4YA5 - chains I and Y of the 30 polymer chains in the assembly; structure by X-ray diffraction, 2.50 A resolution.

Chain I:
Protein: Proteasome subunit beta type-3
Organism: Saccharomyces cerevisiae (strain ATCC 204508 / S288c)
Notes: EC 3.4.25.1
UniProtKB: P25451 (PSB3_YEAST); residues 0-204 here correspond to UniProt positions 1-205 (UniProt number = residue number + 1)
Amino-acid sequence (205 residues; each row starts with the number of its first residue; numbering starts at 0):
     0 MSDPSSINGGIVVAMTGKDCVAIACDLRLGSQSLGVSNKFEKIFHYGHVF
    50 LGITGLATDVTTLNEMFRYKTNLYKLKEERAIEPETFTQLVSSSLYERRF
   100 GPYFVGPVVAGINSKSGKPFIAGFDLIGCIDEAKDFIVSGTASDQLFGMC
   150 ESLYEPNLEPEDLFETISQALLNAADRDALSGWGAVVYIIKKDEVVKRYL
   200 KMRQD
Disordered / not traced: 0
Ion coordination: Mg2+ site 1: Asp177, Ser180; Mg2+ site 2: Asp204 (shared with Ala165(Y), Asp168(Y), Ser171(Y) of chain Y)
UniProt features mapped onto this chain:
  - modified residue: Ser30 (Phosphoserine)
  - cross-link: Lys69 (Glycyl lysine isopeptide (Lys-Gly) (interchain with G-Cter in ubiquitin))

Chain Y:
Protein: Proteasome subunit beta type-5
Organism: Saccharomyces cerevisiae (strain ATCC 204508 / S288c)
Notes: EC 3.4.25.1
UniProtKB: P30656 (PSB5_YEAST); residues 1-212 here correspond to UniProt positions 76-287 (UniProt number = residue number + 75)
Amino-acid sequence (212 residues; each row starts with the number of its first residue):
     1 TTTLAFRFQGGIIVAVDSRATAGNWVASQTVKKVIEINPFLLGTMAGGAA
    51 DCQFWETWLGSQCRLHELREKERISVAAASKILSNLVYQYKGAGLSMGTM
   101 ICGYTRKEGPTIYYVDSDGTRLKGDIFCVGSGQTFAYGVLDSNYKWDLSV
   151 EDALYLGKRSILAAAHRDAYSGGSVNLYHVTEDGWIYHGNHDVGELFWKV
   201 KEEEGSFNNVIG
Ion coordination: Mg2+: Ala165, Asp168, Ser171 (shared with Asp204(I) of chain I)

Chain I / chain Y interface:
Pairs across the interface (43; chain I residue first):
  Ser5(I) with Asn24(Y)
  Arg27(I) with Ala169(Y)
  Ser32(I) with Arg167(Y); Asp168(Y); Ala169(Y), hydrogen bond (backbone-backbone); Tyr170(Y)
  Leu33(I) with Phe135(Y), hydrophobic; Arg167(Y)
  Gly34(I) with Arg167(Y), hydrogen bond (backbone-side chain)
  Asn37(I) with Asn209(Y); Val210(Y)
  Lys38(I) with Asn209(Y), hydrogen bond (side chain-backbone)
  Gln144(I) with Trp25(Y)
  Asp175(I) with Gln29(Y), hydrogen bond (backbone-side chain)
  Arg176(I) with Trp25(Y); Val26(Y), hydrogen bond (side chain-backbone); Ala27(Y), hydrogen bond (side chain-backbone)
  Asp177(I) with Asn24(Y); Val26(Y)
  Ala178(I) with Asn24(Y), hydrogen bond (backbone-backbone); Val26(Y); Ala169(Y); Tyr170(Y), hydrophobic
  Leu179(I) with Asn24(Y); Ala169(Y), hydrophobic
  Trp182(I) with His166(Y), hydrogen bond (side chain-backbone)
  Lys200(I) with Trp198(Y); Gly212(Y), hydrogen bond (side chain-backbone)
  Met201(I) with Trp198(Y)
  Arg202(I) with Gly173(Y), hydrogen bond (side chain-backbone); Asp192(Y), salt bridge; Val193(Y); Gly194(Y)
  Gln203(I) with His166(Y), hydrogen bond (backbone-side chain); Phe197(Y); Trp198(Y); Val210(Y)
  Asp204(I) with Arg19(Y), salt bridge; Ala165(Y); Ser171(Y); Gly172(Y); Gly173(Y), hydrogen bond (side chain-backbone); Val193(Y)
Other interface residues (no listed pair), chain I (21 interface residues in all): Gln31, Val35
Other interface residues (no listed pair), chain Y (26 interface residues in all): Ser28, Ile211

In short:
21 residues of chain I face 26 of chain Y across their interface; the contacts include 12 hydrogen bonds and 2
salt bridges. Polar pairs include Arg202(I)-Asp192(Y), Asp204(I)-Arg19(Y) and Gly34(I)-Arg167(Y). The Mg2+
site 1 is built by Asp177(I) and Ser180(I).
Chain I is Proteasome subunit beta type-3 and chain Y is Proteasome subunit beta type-5, both from
Saccharomyces cerevisiae (strain ATCC 204508 / S288c); the structure, Yeast 20S proteasome beta2-H114D mutant
in complex with Ac-PAE-ep, was determined by X-ray diffraction (same publication as 4Y69, 4Y6A, 4Y6V, 4Y6Z,
4Y70, 4Y74 and 34 further entries).
